Entry 1K9M (X-ray diffraction, 3.00 A resolution); this record covers chains A and Q of the 30 polymer chains in the assembly.

== Chain A ==
Molecule: 23S RRNA
Source organism: Haloarcula marismortui
Sequence (2922 nucleotides; row label = number of the first residue in the row):
     2 UUGGCUACUA UGCCAGCUGG UGGAUUGCUC GGCUCAGGCG CUGAUGAAGG ACGUGCCAAG
    62 CUGCGAUAAG CCAUGGGGAG CCGCACGGAG GCGAAGAACC AUGGAUUUCC GAAUGAGAAU
   122 CUCUCUAACA AUUGCUUCGC GCAAUGAGGA ACCCCGAGAA CUGAAACAUC UCAGUAUCGG
   182 GAGGAACAGA AAACGCAAUG UGAUGUCGUU AGUAACCGCG AGUGAACGCG AUACAGCCCA
   242 AACCGAAGCC CUCACGGGCA AUGUGGUGUC AGGGCUACCU CUCAUCAGCC GACCGUCUCG
   302 ACGAAGUCUC UUGGAACAGA GCGUGAUACA GGGUGACAAC CCCGUACUCG AGACCAGUAC
   362 GACGUGCGGU AGUGCCAGAG UAGCGGGGGU UGGAUAUCCC UCGCGAAUAA CGCAGGCAUC
   422 GACUGCGAAG GCUAAACACA ACCUGAGACC GAUAGUGAAC AAGUAGUGUG AACGAACGCU
   482 GCAAAGUACC CUCAGAAGGG AGGCGAAAUA GAGCAUGAAA UCAGUUGGCG AUCGAGCGAC
   542 AGGGCAUACA AGGUCCCUCG ACGAAUGACC GACGCGCGAG CGUCCAGUAA GACUCACGGG
   602 AAGCCGAUGU UCUGUCGUAC GUUUUGAAAA ACGAGCCAGG GAGUGUGUCU GCAUGGCAAG
   662 UCUAACCGGA GUAUCCGGGG AGGCACAGGG AAACCGACAU GGCCGCAGGG CUUUGCCCGA
   722 GGGCCGCCGU CUUCAAGGGC GGGGAGCCAU GUGGACACGA CCCGAAUCCG GACGAUCUAC
   782 GCAUGGACAA GAUGAAGCGU GCCGAAAGGC ACGUGGAAGU CUGUUAGAGU UGGUGUCCUA
   842 CAAUACCCUC UCGUGAUCUA UGUGUAGGGG UGAAAGGCCC AUCGAGUCCG GCAACAGCUG
   902 GUUCCAAUCG AAACAUGUCG AAGCAUGACC UCCGCCGAGG UAGUCUGUGA GGUAGAGCGA
   962 CCGAUUGGUG UGUCCGCCUC CGAGAGGAGU CGGCACACCU GUCAAACUCC AAACUUACAG
  1022 ACGCCGUUUG ACGCGGGGAU UCCGGUGCGC GGGGUAAGCC UGUGUACCAG GAGGGGAACA
  1082 ACCCAGAGAU AGGUUAAGGU CCCCAAGUGU GGAUUAAGUG UAAUCCUCUG AAGGUGGUCU
  1142 CGAGCCCUAG ACAGCCGGGA GGUGAGCUUA GAAGCAGCUA CCCUCUAAGA AAAGCGUAAC
  1202 AGCUUACCGG CCGAGGUUUG AGGCGCCCAA AAUGAUCGGG ACUCAAAUCC ACCACCGAGA
  1262 CCUGUCCGUA CCACUCAUAC UGGUAAUCGA GUAGAUUGGC GCUCUAAUUG GAUGGAAGUA
  1322 GGGGUGAAAA CUCCUAUGGA CCGAUUAGUG ACGAAAAUCC UGGCCAUAGU AGCAGCGAUA
  1382 GUCGGGUGAG AACCCCGACG GCCUAAUGGA UAAGGGUUCC UCAGCACUGC UGAUCAGCUG
  1442 AGGGUUAGCC GGUCCUAAGU CAUACCGCAA CUCGACUAUG ACGAAAUGGG AAACGGGUUA
  1502 AUAUUCCCGU GCCACUAUGC AGUGAAAGUU GACGCCCUGG GGUCGAUCAC GCUGGGCAUU
  1562 CGCCCAGUCG AACCGUCCAA CUCCGUGGAA GCCGUAAUGG CAGGAAGCGG ACGAACGGCG
  1622 GCAUAGGGAA ACGUGAUUCA ACCUGGGGCC CAUGAAAAGA CGAGCAUAGU GUCCGUACCG
  1682 AGAACCGACA CAGGUGUCCA UGGCGGCGAA AGCCAAGGCC UGUCGGGAGC AACCAACGUU
  1742 AGGGAAUUCG GCAAGUUAGU CCCGUACCUU CGGAAGAAGG GAUGCCUGCU CCGGAACGGA
  1802 GCAGGUCGCA GUGACUCGGA AGCUCGGACU GUCUAGUAAC AACAUAGGUG ACCGCAAAUC
  1862 CGCAAGGACU CGUACGGUCA CUGAAUCCUG CCCAGUGCAG GUAUCUGAAC ACCUCGUACA
  1922 AGAGGACGAA GGACCUGUCA ACGGCGGGGG UAACUAUGAC CCUCUUAAGG UAGCGUAGUA
  1982 CCUUGCCGCA UCAGUAGCGG CUUGCAUGAA UGGAUUAACC AGAGCUUCAC UGUCCCAACG
  2042 UUGGGCCCGG UGAACUGUAC AUUCCAGUGC GGAGUCUGGA GACACCCAGG GGGAAGCGAA
  2102 GACCCUAUGG AGCUUUACUG CAGGCUGUCG CUGAGACGUG GUCGCCGAUG UGCAGCAUAG
  2162 GUAGGAGACA CUACACAGGU ACCCGCGCUA GCGGGCCACC GAGUCAACAG UGAAAUACUA
  2222 CCCGUCGGUG ACUGCGACUC UCACUCCGGG AGGAGGACAC CGAUAGCCGG GCAGUUUGAC
  2282 UGGGGCGGUA CGCGCUCGAA AAGAUAUCGA GCGCGCCCUA UGGCUAUCUC AGCCGGGACA
  2342 GAGACCCGGC GAAGAGUGCA AGAGCAAAAG AUAGCUUGAC AGUGUUCUUC CCAACGAGGA
  2402 ACGCUGACGC GAAAGCGUGG UCUAGCGAAC CAAUUAGCCU GCUUGAUGCG GGCAAUUGAU
  2462 GACAGAAAAG CUACCCUAGG GAUAACAGAG UCGUCACUCG CAAGAGCACA UAUCGACCGA
  2522 GUGGCUUGCU ACCUCGAUGU CGGUUCCCUC CAUCCUGCCC GUGCAGAAGC GGGCAAGGGU
  2582 GAGGUUGUUC GCCUAUUAAA GGAGGUCGUG AGCUGGGUUU AGACCGUCGU GAGACAGGUC
  2642 GGCUGCUAUC UACUGGGUGU GUAAUGGUGU CUGACAAGAA CGACCGUAUA GUACGAGAGG
  2702 AACUACGGUU GGUGGCCACU GGUGUACCGG UUGUUCGAGA GAGCACGUGC CGGGUAGCCA
  2762 CGCCACACGG GGUAAGAGCU GAACGCAUCU AAGCUCGAAA CCCACUUGGA AAAGAGACAC
  2822 CGCCGAGGUC CCGCGUACAA GACGCGGUCG AUAGACUCGG GGUGUGCGCG UCGAGGUAAC
  2882 GAGACGUUAA GCCCACGAGC ACUAACAGAC CAAAGCCAUC AU
Disordered / not traced: 2-9, 126-127, 715, 971-998, 1560, 1952-1963, 2137-2236, 2339-2343, 2665-2666, 2915-2923
Glycans and other covalent adducts: tylosin (TYK) linked to A2103
Sequence notes: conflict C560 (U3155 in 3377779)
Metal / ion sites: Mg2+ site 1 near G28 (its only coordinating residue here); Na+ site 1: C40, G41; Na+ site 2: G56, A59, G61; Na+ site 3: G66, U107, U108; Mg2+ site 2 near U115 (its only coordinating residue here); Na+ site 4: C141, G142; Na+ site 5 near U146 (its only coordinating residue here); Mg2+ site 3: C162, U2276; K+ site 1: C162, U163, U172; Mg2+ site 4: A165, A167, C168; Na+ site 6: A165, A166, A167; Mg2+ site 5: A166, G219; 60 more Na+ sites not listed; 99 more Mg2+ sites not listed; 1 more K+ sites not listed
Residues lining bound ligands: tylosin (TYK): C839, A841, A843, A844, U845, G2099, A2100, G2102, A2538, G2540, G2646

== Chain Q ==
Name: Ribosomal protein L19E
Source organism: Haloarcula marismortui
UniProt: P14119 (RL19_HALMA); residue numbers follow UniProt; this construct covers 1-148
Chain sequence (148 residues; each row starts with the number of its first residue):
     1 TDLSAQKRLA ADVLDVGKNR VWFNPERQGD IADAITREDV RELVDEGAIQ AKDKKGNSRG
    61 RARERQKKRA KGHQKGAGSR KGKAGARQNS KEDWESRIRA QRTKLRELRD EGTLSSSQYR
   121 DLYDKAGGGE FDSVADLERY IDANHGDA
Disordered / not traced: 144-148
Sequence notes: conflict Lys-71 (Tyr in P14119)

== Interface between chain A and chain Q ==
Residue-residue contacts - 179 pairs, chain A then chain Q:
  G792(A) / Ala-86(Q)  sugar contact
  A793(A) / Lys-83(Q)  sugar contact
  A793(A) / Gly-85(Q)  phosphate contact
  A793(A) / Ala-86(Q)  hydrogen bond to the phosphate
  G800(A) / Asp-124(Q)  sugar contact
  G800(A) / Gly-127(Q)  sugar contact
  G800(A) / Gly-128(Q)  hydrogen bond to the base
  U801(A) / Asp-124(Q)  sugar contact
  U801(A) / Lys-125(Q)  phosphate contact
  U801(A) / Gly-128(Q)  sugar contact
  U801(A) / Glu-130(Q)  hydrogen bond to the sugar
  G802(A) / Lys-125(Q)  phosphate contact
  G802(A) / Glu-130(Q)  sugar contact
  G814(A) / Trp-94(Q)  sugar contact
  U815(A) / Trp-94(Q)  sugar contact
  G816(A) / Lys-91(Q)  salt bridge to the phosphate
  G817(A) / Lys-91(Q)  salt bridge to the phosphate
  G1386(A) / Gln-28(Q)  hydrogen bond to the base
  G1387(A) / Thr-1(Q)  hydrogen bond to the sugar
  G1387(A) / Gln-28(Q)  hydrogen bond to the sugar
  U1388(A) / Thr-1(Q)  hydrogen bond to the sugar
  C1395(A) / Asp-2(Q)  sugar contact
  C1396(A) / Thr-1(Q)  sugar contact
  C1396(A) / Asp-2(Q)  sugar contact
  C1396(A) / Leu-3(Q)  hydrogen bond to the sugar
  C1396(A) / Ser-4(Q)  phosphate contact
  C1397(A) / Leu-3(Q)  sugar contact
  C1397(A) / Lys-7(Q)  salt bridge to the phosphate
  C1397(A) / Phe-23(Q)  hydrogen bond to the sugar
  C1397(A) / Pro-25(Q)  sugar contact
  C1397(A) / Gln-28(Q)  sugar contact
  G1398(A) / Lys-7(Q)  salt bridge to the phosphate
  G1398(A) / Val-21(Q)  phosphate contact
  G1398(A) / Trp-22(Q)  phosphate contact
  G1398(A) / Phe-23(Q)  hydrogen bond to the phosphate
  G1398(A) / Pro-25(Q)  sugar contact
  A1399(A) / Trp-22(Q)  phosphate contact
  A1399(A) / Lys-52(Q)  salt bridge to the phosphate
  U1422(A) / Ala-5(Q)  phosphate contact
  U1499(A) / Arg-41(Q)  salt bridge to the phosphate
  U1500(A) / Arg-37(Q)  hydrogen bond to the base
  U1500(A) / Arg-41(Q)  salt bridge to the phosphate
  A1501(A) / Arg-8(Q)  hydrogen bond to the phosphate
  A1501(A) / Leu-9(Q)  phosphate contact
  A1501(A) / Ile-35(Q)  sugar contact
  A1501(A) / Thr-36(Q)  phosphate contact
  A1501(A) / Arg-37(Q)  hydrogen bond to the phosphate
  A1502(A) / Arg-8(Q)  salt bridge to the phosphate
  A1502(A) / Leu-9(Q)  phosphate contact
  A1502(A) / Arg-37(Q)  salt bridge to the phosphate
  U1539(A) / Lys-91(Q)  sugar contact
  G1540(A) / Glu-95(Q)  sugar contact
  G1540(A) / Arg-99(Q)  hydrogen bond to the phosphate
  G1541(A) / Arg-99(Q)  salt bridge to the phosphate
  U1548(A) / Arg-59(Q)  hydrogen bond to the phosphate
  C1549(A) / Arg-59(Q)  salt bridge to the phosphate
  C1549(A) / Arg-63(Q)  salt bridge to the phosphate
  C1549(A) / Gln-66(Q)  sugar contact
  C1565(A) / Ser-58(Q)  hydrogen bond to the sugar
  C1565(A) / Arg-59(Q)  phosphate contact
  C1565(A) / Gly-60(Q)  phosphate contact
  C1565(A) / Arg-63(Q)  salt bridge to the phosphate
  C1566(A) / Gly-56(Q)  phosphate contact
  C1566(A) / Asn-57(Q)  phosphate contact
  C1566(A) / Ser-58(Q)  phosphate contact
  C1566(A) / Arg-59(Q)  hydrogen bond to the phosphate
  C1566(A) / Arg-63(Q)  salt bridge to the phosphate
  C1593(A) / Ser-116(Q)  sugar contact
  C1593(A) / Ser-117(Q)  phosphate contact
  C1593(A) / Arg-120(Q)  base contact
  C1594(A) / Arg-109(Q)  salt bridge to the phosphate
  C1594(A) / Ser-116(Q)  phosphate contact
  C1594(A) / Tyr-119(Q)  phosphate contact
  C1594(A) / Arg-120(Q)  salt bridge to the phosphate
  G1595(A) / Arg-109(Q)  salt bridge to the phosphate
  G1595(A) / Tyr-119(Q)  hydrogen bond to the phosphate
  G1595(A) / Arg-120(Q)  salt bridge to the phosphate
  G1595(A) / Tyr-123(Q)  base contact
  G1595(A) / Asp-124(Q)  base contact
  U1596(A) / Arg-102(Q)  hydrogen bond to the base
  U1596(A) / Arg-106(Q)  salt bridge to the phosphate
  U1596(A) / Tyr-123(Q)  hydrogen bond to the phosphate
  A1597(A) / Lys-91(Q)  hydrogen bond to the base
  A1597(A) / Trp-94(Q)  hydrogen bond to the phosphate
  A1597(A) / Glu-95(Q)  sugar contact
  A1597(A) / Ile-98(Q)  sugar contact
  A1597(A) / Arg-99(Q)  salt bridge to the phosphate
  A1597(A) / Arg-102(Q)  salt bridge to the phosphate
  A1598(A) / Trp-94(Q)  phosphate contact
  A1598(A) / Arg-102(Q)  salt bridge to the phosphate
  G1703(A) / Asn-57(Q)  base contact
  G1704(A) / Asn-57(Q)  hydrogen bond to the base
  G1704(A) / Arg-59(Q)  hydrogen bond to the phosphate
  C1705(A) / Arg-59(Q)  salt bridge to the phosphate
  C1705(A) / Arg-65(Q)  hydrogen bond to the phosphate
  G1706(A) / Arg-65(Q)  salt bridge to the phosphate
  G1706(A) / Arg-69(Q)  salt bridge to the phosphate
  G1707(A) / Arg-69(Q)  salt bridge to the phosphate
  G1707(A) / Lys-81(Q)  phosphate contact
  G1707(A) / Gly-82(Q)  phosphate contact
  C1708(A) / Lys-81(Q)  hydrogen bond to the phosphate
  C1708(A) / Gly-82(Q)  hydrogen bond to the phosphate
  C1708(A) / Ala-86(Q)  sugar contact
  C1708(A) / Arg-87(Q)  salt bridge to the phosphate
  C1715(A) / Lys-55(Q)  hydrogen bond to the sugar
  C1715(A) / Asn-57(Q)  hydrogen bond to the sugar
  A1716(A) / Lys-55(Q)  hydrogen bond to the sugar
  A1716(A) / Gly-56(Q)  sugar contact
  A1716(A) / Asn-57(Q)  sugar contact
  A1717(A) / Lys-54(Q)  phosphate contact
  A1717(A) / Lys-55(Q)  hydrogen bond to the phosphate
  G1718(A) / Val-16(Q)  phosphate contact
  G1718(A) / Gly-17(Q)  hydrogen bond to the phosphate
  G1718(A) / Arg-20(Q)  salt bridge to the phosphate
  G1719(A) / Gly-17(Q)  phosphate contact
  G1719(A) / Lys-18(Q)  hydrogen bond to the phosphate
  G1719(A) / Asn-19(Q)  hydrogen bond to the phosphate
  C1720(A) / Asn-19(Q)  hydrogen bond to the phosphate
  G1760(A) / Ala-77(Q)  hydrogen bond to the base
  G1760(A) / Arg-80(Q)  hydrogen bond to the base
  G1760(A) / Lys-81(Q)  hydrogen bond to the sugar
  U1761(A) / Ala-77(Q)  base contact
  U1761(A) / Arg-80(Q)  sugar contact
  U1761(A) / Lys-81(Q)  sugar contact
  U1761(A) / Gly-82(Q)  sugar contact
  U1761(A) / Lys-83(Q)  phosphate contact
  U1761(A) / Ala-84(Q)  phosphate contact
  C1762(A) / Lys-83(Q)  salt bridge to the phosphate
  C1762(A) / Ala-84(Q)  hydrogen bond to the phosphate
  U1784(A) / Ala-77(Q)  base contact
  U1784(A) / Gly-78(Q)  hydrogen bond to the phosphate
  G1785(A) / Gly-76(Q)  phosphate contact
  G1785(A) / Ala-77(Q)  phosphate contact
  G1785(A) / Gly-78(Q)  hydrogen bond to the phosphate
  G1785(A) / Ser-79(Q)  phosphate contact
  C1786(A) / Gln-74(Q)  phosphate contact
  C1786(A) / Ser-79(Q)  phosphate contact
  C1787(A) / Lys-68(Q)  salt bridge to the phosphate
  C1787(A) / Gln-74(Q)  hydrogen bond to the phosphate
  U1788(A) / Lys-68(Q)  phosphate contact
  U1788(A) / His-73(Q)  base contact
  G1789(A) / Lys-71(Q)  base contact
  G1789(A) / His-73(Q)  hydrogen bond to the base
  C1790(A) / Lys-71(Q)  salt bridge to the phosphate
  C1790(A) / His-73(Q)  base contact
  C1793(A) / Arg-97(Q)  sugar contact
  C1793(A) / Ser-133(Q)  phosphate contact
  C1793(A) / Ala-135(Q)  phosphate contact
  G1794(A) / Ser-96(Q)  hydrogen bond to the sugar
  G1794(A) / Ala-100(Q)  phosphate contact
  G1794(A) / Ser-133(Q)  phosphate contact
  G1794(A) / Val-134(Q)  hydrogen bond to the phosphate
  G1795(A) / Ala-100(Q)  phosphate contact
  C1798(A) / Gln-66(Q)  sugar contact
  C1798(A) / Ala-70(Q)  phosphate contact
  G1799(A) / Arg-87(Q)  sugar contact
  G1799(A) / Gln-88(Q)  base contact
  G1800(A) / Lys-75(Q)  salt bridge to the phosphate
  G1800(A) / Arg-87(Q)  salt bridge to the phosphate
  G1800(A) / Gln-88(Q)  sugar contact
  A1801(A) / Arg-80(Q)  salt bridge to the phosphate
  A1801(A) / Arg-87(Q)  salt bridge to the phosphate
  G1802(A) / Gly-72(Q)  base contact
  G1802(A) / Arg-80(Q)  salt bridge to the phosphate
  U1813(A) / Gly-78(Q)  phosphate contact
  U1813(A) / Lys-81(Q)  sugar contact
  U1817(A) / Lys-81(Q)  hydrogen bond to the base
  U2735(A) / Arg-65(Q)  salt bridge to the phosphate
  U2736(A) / Lys-55(Q)  hydrogen bond to the sugar
  U2736(A) / Asn-57(Q)  sugar contact
  U2736(A) / Arg-61(Q)  salt bridge to the phosphate
  C2737(A) / Lys-55(Q)  salt bridge to the phosphate
  C2737(A) / Gly-56(Q)  phosphate contact
  C2737(A) / Asn-57(Q)  phosphate contact
  C2737(A) / Ser-58(Q)  hydrogen bond to the phosphate
  C2737(A) / Arg-61(Q)  salt bridge to the phosphate
  G2738(A) / Ser-58(Q)  sugar contact
  G2738(A) / Arg-61(Q)  hydrogen bond to the phosphate
  A2739(A) / Arg-61(Q)  salt bridge to the phosphate
Other interface residues (no listed pair), chain A (79 interface residues in all): C1423, C1436, G1556, A1567, A1783, A1796, C1816
Other interface residues (no listed pair), chain Q (84 interface residues in all): Asn-24, Glu-38, Asp-53, Ala-62, Gly-129

== Overview ==
Chain A and chain Q form an interface of 79 and 84 residues respectively; the contacts include 49 hydrogen
bonds and 41 salt bridges. Polar pairs include G800(A)/Gly-128(Q), G1386(A)/Gln-28(Q) and U1500(A)/Arg-37(Q).
Covalently linked tylosin: at A2103(A). C40(A) and G41(A) coordinate Na+ site 1.
Chain A is 23S RRNA and chain Q is Ribosomal protein L19E, both from Haloarcula marismortui; the structure,
Co-crystal structure of tylosin bound to the 50S ribosomal subunit of Haloarcula marismortui, was determined
by X-ray diffraction (same publication as 1K8A, 1KD1 and 1M1K).
